1A1I - chains B and A of the 3 polymer chains in the assembly; structure by X-ray diffraction, 1.60 A resolution.

[Chain B]
Molecule: 11-nt DNA strand
Sequence (11 nucleotides; row label = number of the first residue in the row):
     1 AGCGTGGGCA C

[Chain A]
Protein: Radr ZIF268 zinc finger peptide
From: Mus musculus
UniProt: P08046 (EGR1_MOUSE); residues 102-190 here correspond to UniProt positions 308-396 (UniProt number = residue number + 206)
Amino-acid sequence (90 residues; row label = number of the first residue in the row):
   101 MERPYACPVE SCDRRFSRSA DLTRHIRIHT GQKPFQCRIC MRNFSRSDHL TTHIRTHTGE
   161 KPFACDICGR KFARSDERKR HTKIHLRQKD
Unresolved in the structure: 101-102, 188-190
Differences from the reference sequence: variant Ala120 (Asp326 in P08046), Asp121 (Glu327 in P08046)
Bound ions: Zn2+ site 1: Cys107, Cys112, His125, His129; Zn2+ site 2: Cys137, Cys140, His153, His157; Zn2+ site 3: Cys165, Cys168, His181, His185

[Chain B / chain A interface]
Residue-residue contacts (32; chain B residue first):
  DA1(B) with Arg170(A), phosphate contact; Arg180(A), hydrogen bond to the base
  DG2(B) with Arg170(A), salt bridge to the phosphate; Arg180(A), hydrogen bond to the base
  DC3(B) with Thr156(A), phosphate contact; Arg174(A), base contact; Glu177(A), base contact; Arg180(A), base contact
  DG4(B) with Arg142(A), hydrogen bond to the phosphate; His153(A), salt bridge to the phosphate; Arg174(A), hydrogen bond to the base
  DT5(B) with Arg142(A), salt bridge to the phosphate; Phe144(A), phosphate contact; His149(A), stacking on the base; Arg174(A), hydrogen bond to the base
  DG6(B) with Ile128(A), sugar contact; Ser145(A), hydrogen bond to the phosphate; Arg146(A), hydrogen bond to the base; His149(A), hydrogen bond to the base
  DG7(B) with Arg114(A), salt bridge to the phosphate; Arg124(A), hydrogen bond to the base; His125(A), salt bridge to the phosphate; Ile128(A), phosphate contact; Arg146(A), hydrogen bond to the base
  DG8(B) with Arg103(A), salt bridge to the phosphate; Phe116(A), phosphate contact; Arg118(A), sugar contact; Arg124(A), hydrogen bond to the base; Arg146(A), base contact
  DC9(B) with Arg118(A), salt bridge to the phosphate; Asp121(A), base contact; Arg124(A), base contact
Other interface residues (no listed pair), chain A (22 interface residues in all): Lys133, Thr152, Phe172

[Summary]
The interface between chain B and chain A involves 9 residues on one side and 22 on the other; the contacts
include 11 hydrogen bonds, 7 salt bridges and 1 aromatic stacking contact. Polar contacts include
DA1(B)-Arg180(A), DG2(B)-Arg180(A) and DG4(B)-Arg174(A).
Chain B is an 11-nt DNA strand and chain A is Radr ZIF268 zinc finger peptide (Mus musculus); the structure,
Radr (ZIF268 variant) zinc finger-DNA complex (gcac site), was determined by X-ray diffraction together with
1A1G, 1A1H, 1A1J, 1A1K and 1A1L from the same study.
